6TVD - chains H and J of the 6 polymer chains in the assembly; structure by X-ray diffraction, 2.70 A resolution.

# Chain H (and J)
Name: Hemagglutinin HA2
Source organism: Influenza A virus
Notes: chain J of this document is another copy of the same molecule, construct and numbering; everything in this record applies to it too
UniProtKB: A0A0A7HR51 (A0A0A7HR51_9INFA); residues 1-176 here correspond to UniProt positions 333-508 (UniProt number = residue number + 332)
Chain sequence (177 residues; each row starts with the number of its first residue):
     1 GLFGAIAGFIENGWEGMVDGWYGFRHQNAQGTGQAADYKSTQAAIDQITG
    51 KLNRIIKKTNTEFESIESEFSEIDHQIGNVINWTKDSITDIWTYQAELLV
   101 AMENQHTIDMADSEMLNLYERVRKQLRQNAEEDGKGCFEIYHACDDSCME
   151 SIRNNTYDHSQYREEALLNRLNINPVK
Not modelled in the structure: 173-177
Construct notes: expression tag (177)
Covalent attachments: N-acetylglucosamine (NAG) linked to Asn82
Bound ions: Ca2+ site 1: Glu64 (together with N-acetylglucosamine) (shared with Asn79(J) of chain J); Ca2+ site 2: Asn79 (together with N-acetylglucosamine) (shared with 1 residue of chain A; 1 residue of chain B)

# How chain H and chain J interact
Residue-residue contacts - 52 pairs, chain H then chain J:
  Phe3(H) with Leu2(J), hydrophobic; Phe3(J), hydrophobic
  Arg54(H) with Leu98(J)
  Thr59(H) with Asp90(J), hydrogen bond
  Thr61(H) with Asp90(J), hydrogen bond
  Phe63(H) with Trp83(J); Asp86(J); Ser87(J); Asp90(J)
  Glu64(H) with Asn79(J); Trp83(J)
  Ile66(H) with Asn79(J); Val80(J); Trp83(J), hydrophobic
  Ile81(H) with Val80(J), hydrophobic
  Thr84(H) with Thr84(J)
  Lys85(H) with Trp83(J)
  Ile88(H) with Ile88(J), hydrophobic; Ile91(J), hydrophobic
  Ile91(H) with Ile91(J), hydrophobic
  Trp92(H) with Ile91(J); Tyr94(J), hydrophobic
  Gln95(H) with Tyr94(J); Gln95(J), hydrogen bond
  Leu99(H) with Tyr94(J); Leu98(J), hydrophobic
  Met102(H) with Met102(J), hydrophobic
  His106(H) with Gln105(J)
  Met110(H) with Leu2(J), hydrophobic
  Ser113(H) with Gly1(J); Leu2(J), hydrogen bond (side chain-backbone)
  Glu114(H) with Gly1(J)
  Asn117(H) with Gly1(J), hydrogen bond (side chain-backbone); Leu2(J); Phe3(J); Gly4(J)
  Arg123(H) with Glu132(J), salt bridge
  Lys124(H) with Phe9(J); Tyr119(J); Glu132(J)
  Arg127(H) with Glu131(J), salt bridge; Glu132(J); Glu139(J), salt bridge; Tyr141(J), hydrogen bond
  Gln128(H) with Glu131(J); Arg170(J)
  Arg163(H) with Glu131(J), salt bridge; Tyr141(J); Arg170(J), hydrogen bond (side chain-backbone)
  Leu167(H) with Arg170(J); Leu171(J), hydrophobic
  Leu171(H) with Leu171(J), hydrophobic
Also at the interface, not in a pair above, chain H (32 interface residues in all): Glu62, Ile73, Ile77, Asp109
Also at the interface, not in a pair above, chain J (32 interface residues in all): Gln76, Ile77, Ala101, Asp109, Asp133, Gly134

# Summary
Chain H and chain J each contribute 32 residues to their interface, with 7 hydrogen bonds and 4 salt bridges.
Among the polar pairs are Arg123(H)-Glu132(J), Arg127(H)-Glu131(J) and Arg127(H)-Glu139(J). Covalently linked
N-acetylglucosamine: at Asn82(H).
Both chains are Hemagglutinin HA2 (Influenza A virus). Entry 6TVD (Crystal structure of the haemagglutinin
from a H10N7 seal influenza virus isolated in Germany in complex ...) was determined by X-ray diffraction
(same publication as 6TJW, 6TJY, 6TVA, 6TVB, 6TVC, 6TVF and 9 further entries).
